Entry 2PH9 (X-ray diffraction, 2.88 A resolution); this record covers chains C and D of the 5 polymer chains in the assembly.

[Chain C (and D)]
Molecule: Soluble acetylcholine receptor
Organism: Aplysia californica
Notes: chain D of this document is another copy of the same molecule, construct and numbering; everything in this record applies to it too
UniProt: Q8WSF8 (Q8WSF8_APLCA); residues 1-219 here correspond to UniProt positions 18-236 (UniProt number = residue number + 17)
Amino-acid sequence (230 residues; each row starts with the number of its first residue; numbers below 1 keep their minus sign (Asp-8 is residue -8)):
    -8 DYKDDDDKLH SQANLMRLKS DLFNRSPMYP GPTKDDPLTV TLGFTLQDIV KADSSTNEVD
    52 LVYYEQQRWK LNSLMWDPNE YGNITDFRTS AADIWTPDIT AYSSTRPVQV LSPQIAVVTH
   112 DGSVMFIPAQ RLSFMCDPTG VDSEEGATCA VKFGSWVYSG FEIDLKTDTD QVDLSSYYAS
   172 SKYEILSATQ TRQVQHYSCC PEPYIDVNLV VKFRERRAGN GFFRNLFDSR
Not modelled in the structure: -8 to -6, 209-221 (chain D: -8 to -6, 19, 209-221)
Sequence notes: cloning artifact (-8 to 0, 220-221)
Disulfide bonds: Cys127-Cys140, Cys190-Cys191
Residues lining bound ligands: (-)-galanthamine (GNT): Tyr93, Ser146, Trp147, Tyr188, Cys190, Cys191, Tyr195, Ile196
What the authors report for this chain:
  - binding site for (-)-galanthamine: Tyr55, Tyr93, Trp147, Tyr195
  - mutagenesis - C190A/C191A: unchanged binding to (-)-galanthamine
  - mutagenesis - C190A/C191A: decreased binding to epibatidine
  - mutagenesis - C190A/C191A: decreased binding to nicotine
  - mutagenesis - C190A/C191A: decreased binding to acetylcholine

[Chain C / chain D interface]
Pairs across the interface (52):
  Pro18(C) with Met7(D)
  Met19(C) with Met7(D)
  Tyr20(C) with Gln3(D)
  Pro21(C) with Leu6(D), hydrophobic; Met7(D), hydrophobic
  Thr24(C) with Leu6(D)
  Asp26(C) with Lys-1(D); Ser2(D)
  Asp27(C) with Lys-1(D); Ser2(D); Gln3(D)
  Ser45(C) with Lys173(D), hydrogen bond (backbone-side chain)
  Ser46(C) with Lys173(D)
  Thr47(C) with Val41(D); Lys173(D)
  Asn48(C) with Ser171(D), hydrogen bond (side chain-backbone); Ser172(D); Lys173(D); Arg207(D)
  Glu49(C) with Val41(D); Arg122(D), salt bridge
  Asn63(C) with Asp-4(D), hydrogen bond
  Asp89(C) with Pro104(D)
  Thr91(C) with Leu102(D); Pro104(D)
  Tyr93(C) with Gln38(D), hydrogen bond (backbone-side chain); Tyr55(D), hydrogen bond (backbone-side chain)
  Ser94(C) with Gln38(D)
  Ser95(C) with Leu102(D)
  Thr96(C) with Arg122(D), hydrogen bond (backbone-side chain)
  Arg97(C) with Gln100(D), hydrogen bond; Leu102(D); Arg122(D)
  Pro98(C) with Gln100(D); Leu102(D)
  Met126(C) with Gln38(D); Asp39(D); Val53(D), hydrophobic; Tyr169(D), hydrophobic
  Cys127(C) with Tyr169(D), hydrogen bond (backbone-side chain)
  Asp128(C) with Tyr169(D), hydrogen bond (backbone-side chain); Ser171(D); Arg207(D), salt bridge
  Trp147(C) with Tyr55(D), hydrophobic; Ser103(D); Pro104(D); Ile118(D), hydrogen bond (side chain-backbone); Ala120(D), hydrophobic
  Val148(C) with Arg79(D), hydrogen bond (backbone-side chain); Ile106(D), hydrophobic
  Tyr149(C) with Arg79(D)
  Glu153(C) with Arg79(D), salt bridge
Also at the interface, not in a pair above, chain C (30 interface residues in all): Ser64, Ser150
Also at the interface, not in a pair above, chain D (30 interface residues in all): Lys10, Lys42, Asp51, Val101, Val108

[Summary]
The chain C/chain D interface involves 30 residues from each chain; the contacts include 11 hydrogen bonds and
3 salt bridges. Among the polar pairs are Glu49(C)-Arg122(D), Asp128(C)-Arg207(D) and Glu153(C)-Arg79(D). The
paper reports a binding site for (-)-galanthamine at Tyr55(C), Tyr93(C) and Trp147(C) among others;
C190A/C191A of chain C reduce binding to epibatidine.
Chain C and chain D are both Soluble acetylcholine receptor (Aplysia californica); the structure, Galanthamine
bound to an ACh-binding Protein, was determined by X-ray diffraction, deposited together with 2PGZ.
